Entry 9NY8 (X-ray diffraction, 2.10 A resolution); this record covers chains B and D of the 4 polymer chains in the assembly.

# Chain B
Protein: Ribose operon repressor
Organism: Escherichia coli
UniProtKB: P0ACQ0 (RBSR_ECOLI); numbering as in UniProt (aligned over 2-330)
Sequence (330 residues; numbered 1 to 330; the number before each row is that of its first residue):
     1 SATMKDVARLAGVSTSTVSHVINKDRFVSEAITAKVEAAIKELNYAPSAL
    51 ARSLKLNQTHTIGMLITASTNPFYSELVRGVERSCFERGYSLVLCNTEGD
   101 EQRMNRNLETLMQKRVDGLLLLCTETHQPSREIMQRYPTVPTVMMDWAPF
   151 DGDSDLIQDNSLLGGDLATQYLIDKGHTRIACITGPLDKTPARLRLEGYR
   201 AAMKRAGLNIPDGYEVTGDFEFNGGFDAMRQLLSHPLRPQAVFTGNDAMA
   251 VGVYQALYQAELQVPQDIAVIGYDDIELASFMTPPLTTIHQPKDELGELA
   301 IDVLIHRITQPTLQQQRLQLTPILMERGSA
Differences from the reference sequence: expression tag (1)

# Chain D
Molecule: ribose operon
Sequence (30 nucleotides; each row starts with the number of its first residue):
     1 CTCCATCAGCGAAACGTTTCGCTGACCCAC

# Chain B / chain D interface
Contacting residue pairs - 20 pairs, chain B then chain D:
  Gly-12(B) with DC10(D), phosphate contact
  Val-13(B) with DC10(D), phosphate contact
  Ser-14(B) with DC10(D), hydrogen bond to the phosphate; DG11(D), hydrogen bond to the base; DA12(D), base contact
  Thr-15(B) with DA12(D), hydrogen bond to the base
  Ser-16(B) with DC10(D), base contact; DG11(D), hydrogen bond to the base; DA12(D), base contact
  Thr-17(B) with DG9(D), sugar contact; DC10(D), hydrogen bond to the phosphate
  Arg-26(B) with DG9(D), hydrogen bond to the base
  Phe-27(B) with DA8(D), phosphate contact
  Val-28(B) with DG9(D), phosphate contact
  Ser-29(B) with DG9(D), hydrogen bond to the phosphate
  Ile-32(B) with DG9(D), phosphate contact
  Leu-54(B) with DC15(D), base contact; DG16(D), sugar contact
  Lys-55(B) with DA14(D), hydrogen bond to the base; DC15(D), hydrogen bond to the base
Also at the interface, not in a pair above, chain D (9 interface residues in all): DA13

# Summary
13 residues of chain B face 9 of chain D across their interface; the contacts include 9 hydrogen bonds. Polar
pairs include Ser-14(B)/DG11(D), Thr-15(B)/DA12(D) and Ser-16(B)/DG11(D).
Chain B is Ribose operon repressor (Escherichia coli) and chain D is ribose operon; the structure, Crystal
structure of the ribose operon repressor, RbsR, bound to ribose operon, was determined by X-ray diffraction
together with 9NY7 from the same study.
